Entry 3RNK (X-ray diffraction, 1.74 A resolution); this record covers chains A and B.

# Chain A
Molecule: Programmed cell death protein 1
Organism: Mus musculus
Reference sequence: Q02242 (PDCD1_MOUSE); residue numbers follow UniProt; this construct covers 34-150
Amino-acid sequence (117 residues; each row starts with the number of its first residue):
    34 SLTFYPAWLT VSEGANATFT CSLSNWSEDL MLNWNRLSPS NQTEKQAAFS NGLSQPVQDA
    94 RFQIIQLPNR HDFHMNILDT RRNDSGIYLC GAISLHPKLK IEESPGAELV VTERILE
Unresolved in the structure: 146-150
Sequence notes: engineered mutation Ser83 (Cys in Q02242), Leu132 (Ala in Q02242)
UniProt features mapped onto this chain:
  - region: Leu70 to Glu77 (Interaction with CD274/PDCD1L1)
  - glycosylation (N-linked (GlcNAc...) asparagine): Asn49, Asn58, Asn74, Asn116
Cystine bridges: Cys54-Cys123

# Chain B
Molecule: Programmed cell death 1 ligand 2
Organism: Mus musculus
Notes: fragment: Rsidues 20-123
Reference sequence: Q9WUL5 (PD1L2_MOUSE); numbering as in UniProt (aligned over 20-123)
Amino-acid sequence (104 residues; numbered 20 to 123; the number before each row is that of its first residue):
    20 LFTVTAPKEV YTVDVGSSVS LECDFDRREC TELEGIRASL QKVENDTSLQ SERATLLEEQ
    80 LPLGKALFHI PSVQVRDSGQ YRCLVICGAA WDYKYLTVKV KASY
UniProt features mapped onto this chain:
  - glycosylation: Asn64 (N-linked (GlcNAc...) asparagine)
Cystine bridges: Cys42-Cys102, Cys49-Cys106

# How chain A and chain B interact
Residue-residue contacts - 41 pairs, chain A then chain B:
  Met64(A) - Ala108(B)
  Met64(A) - Trp110(B)
  Asn66(A) - Trp110(B)  hydrogen bond (side chain-backbone)
  Asn68(A) - Tyr112(B)  hydrogen bond
  Ser73(A) - Glu28(B)
  Asn74(A) - Tyr114(B)
  Gln75(A) - Lys113(B)
  Gln75(A) - Tyr114(B)  hydrogen bond (side chain-backbone)
  Thr76(A) - Tyr112(B)
  Thr76(A) - Lys113(B)  hydrogen bond (backbone-side chain)
  Thr76(A) - Tyr114(B)
  Lys78(A) - Phe21(B)  hydrogen bond (side chain-backbone)
  Lys78(A) - Trp110(B)  hydrogen bond (side chain-backbone)
  Lys78(A) - Asp111(B)
  Ser83(A) - Ala108(B)
  Val90(A) - Leu20(B)
  Val90(A) - Thr22(B)
  Leu122(A) - Tyr112(B)
  Leu122(A) - Tyr114(B)
  Gly124(A) - Trp110(B)
  Ile126(A) - Leu103(B)  hydrophobic
  Ile126(A) - Ile105(B)  hydrophobic
  Ile126(A) - Trp110(B)
  Leu128(A) - Ile105(B)  hydrophobic
  Leu132(A) - Arg56(B)
  Leu132(A) - Ser58(B)
  Leu132(A) - Gln60(B)
  Leu132(A) - Gln69(B)
  Leu132(A) - Leu103(B)  hydrophobic
  Lys133(A) - Ser67(B)
  Ile134(A) - Gln60(B)  hydrogen bond (backbone-side chain)
  Ile134(A) - Thr66(B)
  Ile134(A) - Ser67(B)  hydrogen bond (backbone-backbone)
  Ile134(A) - Arg101(B)  hydrogen bond (backbone-side chain)
  Ile134(A) - Leu103(B)  hydrophobic
  Glu135(A) - Asp65(B)
  Glu135(A) - Thr66(B)
  Glu136(A) - Asp65(B)  hydrogen bond (backbone-backbone)
  Glu136(A) - Arg101(B)  salt bridge
  Glu136(A) - Tyr112(B)  hydrogen bond
  Glu136(A) - Tyr114(B)  hydrogen bond
Interface residues without a listed pair, chain A (25 interface residues in all): Leu65, Leu70, Glu77, Ala125, Lys131, Pro138
Interface residues without a listed pair, chain B (23 interface residues in all): Ala25, Leu68, Gly107

# Summary
25 residues of chain A and 23 residues of chain B are in contact, with 12 hydrogen bonds and 1 salt bridge.
Among the polar pairs are Glu136(A)-Arg101(B), Asn66(A)-Trp110(B) and Asn68(A)-Tyr112(B).
Here chain A is Programmed cell death protein 1 and chain B is Programmed cell death 1 ligand 2, both from Mus
musculus. Entry 3RNK (Crystal structure of the complex between mouse PD-1 mutant and PD-L2 IgV domain) was
determined by X-ray diffraction.
